9IHE - chains A and I of the 14 polymer chains in the assembly; structure by electron microscopy, 2.95 A resolution.

Chain A:
Name: Histone H3.2
From: Xenopus laevis
UniProt: P84233 (H32_XENLA); residues 37-135 here correspond to UniProt positions 38-136 (UniProt number = residue number + 1)
Chain sequence (99 residues; each row starts with the number of its first residue):
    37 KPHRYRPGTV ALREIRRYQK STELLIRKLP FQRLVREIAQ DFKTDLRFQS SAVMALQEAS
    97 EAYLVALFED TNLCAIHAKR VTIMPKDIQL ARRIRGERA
Unresolved in the structure: 37
Sequence notes: conflict Ala102 (Gly103 in P84233)
UniProt features mapped onto this chain:
  - modified residue: Lys37 (N6-methyllysine), Tyr41 (Phosphotyrosine), Lys56 (N6,N6,N6-trimethyllysine), Ser57 (Phosphoserine), Lys64 (N6-(2-hydroxyisobutyryl)lysine), Lys79 (N6,N6,N6-trimethyllysine), Thr80 (Phosphothreonine), Ser86 (Phosphoserine), Thr107 (Phosphothreonine), Lys115 (N6-acetyllysine), Lys122 (N6-(2-hydroxyisobutyryl)lysine)
  - lipidation: Cys110 (S-palmitoyl cysteine)

Chain I:
Molecule: Widom-601 DNA
Sequence (147 nucleotides; each row starts with the number of its first residue; numbers below 1 keep their minus sign (DA-73 is residue -73)):
   -73 ATCGGATGTA TATATCTGAC ACGTGCCTGG AGACTAGGGA GTAATCCCCT TGGCGGTTAA
   -13 AACGCGGGGG ACAGCGCGTA CGTGCGTTTA AGCGGTGCTA GAGCTGTCTA CGACCAATTG
    47 AGCGGCCTCG GCACCGGGAT TCTCGAT
Unresolved in the structure: -73, 73

How chain A and chain I interact:
Residue-residue contacts (19):
  Arg40(A) - DG-8(I)  base contact
  Arg40(A) - DC70(I)  sugar contact
  Tyr41(A) - DT69(I)  phosphate contact
  Arg42(A) - DG-5(I)  salt bridge to the phosphate
  Arg42(A) - DC70(I)  salt bridge to the phosphate
  Thr45(A) - DC70(I)  hydrogen bond to the phosphate
  Arg63(A) - DA-13(I)  salt bridge to the phosphate
  Arg72(A) - DT-23(I)  salt bridge to the phosphate
  Arg83(A) - DT-24(I)  base contact
  Arg83(A) - DT-23(I)  phosphate contact
  Phe84(A) - DT-24(I)  sugar contact
  Phe84(A) - DT-23(I)  hydrogen bond to the phosphate
  Gln85(A) - DT-24(I)  phosphate contact
  Ser86(A) - DT-24(I)  phosphate contact
  Arg116(A) - DA-3(I)  phosphate contact
  Val117(A) - DA-3(I)  hydrogen bond to the phosphate
  Thr118(A) - DG-4(I)  phosphate contact
  Thr118(A) - DA-3(I)  hydrogen bond to the phosphate
  Met120(A) - DC-2(I)  phosphate contact
Other interface residues (no listed pair), chain A (17 interface residues in all): Pro43, Leu82, Lys115
Other interface residues (no listed pair), chain I (12 interface residues in all): DA-14, DG71

Overview:
The interface between chain A and chain I involves 17 residues on one side and 12 on the other; the contacts
include 4 hydrogen bonds and 4 salt bridges. Among the polar pairs are Thr45(A)-DC70(I), Phe84(A)-DT-23(I) and
Val117(A)-DA-3(I).
Chain A is Histone H3.2 (Xenopus laevis) and chain I is Widom-601 DNA; the structure, Nucleosome core particle
bound by two molecules of DTT-reduced native monomeric myeloperoxidase, was determined by electron microscopy
(same publication as 9GEN, 9GEO, 9GEP, 9GEQ, 9GER, 9IHD and 9IHF).
